Entry 4P7L (X-ray diffraction, 1.80 A resolution); this record covers chain A.

[Chain A]
Molecule: Poly-beta-1,6-N-acetyl-D-glucosamine N-deacetylase
From: Escherichia coli K12
Notes: EC 3.5.1.-; fragment: C-terminal domain
UniProt: P75906 (PGAB_ECOLI); residues 310-672 here = UniProt positions 310-672
Chain sequence (367 residues; row label = number of the first residue in the row):
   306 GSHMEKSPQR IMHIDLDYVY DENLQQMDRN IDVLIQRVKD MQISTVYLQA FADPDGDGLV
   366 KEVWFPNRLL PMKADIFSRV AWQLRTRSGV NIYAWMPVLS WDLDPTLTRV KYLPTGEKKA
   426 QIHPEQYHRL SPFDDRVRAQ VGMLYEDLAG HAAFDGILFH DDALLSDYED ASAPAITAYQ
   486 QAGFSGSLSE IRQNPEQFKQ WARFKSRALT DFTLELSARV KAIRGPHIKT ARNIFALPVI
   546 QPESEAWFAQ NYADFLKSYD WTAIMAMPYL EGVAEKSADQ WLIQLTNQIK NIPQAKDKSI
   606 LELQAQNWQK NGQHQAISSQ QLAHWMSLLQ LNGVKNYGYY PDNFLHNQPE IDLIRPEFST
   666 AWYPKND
Unresolved in the structure: 306-309, 667-672
Construct notes: expression tag (306-309)
Reported in the primary citation:
  - conformationally variable residues (order/disorder transition): Ala-610 to Ser-623

[Summary]
From the paper: conformational variability at Ala-610.
Chain A is Poly-beta-1,6-N-acetyl-D-glucosamine N-deacetylase (Escherichia coli K12); the structure, Structure
of Escherichia coli PgaB C-terminal domain, P212121 crystal form, was determined by X-ray diffraction (same
publication as 4P7N, 4P7O, 4P7Q and 4P7R).
